Entry 6P70 (X-ray diffraction, 3.05 A resolution); this record covers chains A and C of the 8 polymer chains in the assembly.

# Chain A
Protein: DNA-directed RNA polymerase subunit alpha
Source organism: Thermus thermophilus
Notes: EC 2.7.7.6
UniProtKB: Q9Z9H6 (RPOA_THETH); residues 1-315 here = UniProt positions 1-315
Amino-acid sequence (315 residues; each row starts with the number of its first residue):
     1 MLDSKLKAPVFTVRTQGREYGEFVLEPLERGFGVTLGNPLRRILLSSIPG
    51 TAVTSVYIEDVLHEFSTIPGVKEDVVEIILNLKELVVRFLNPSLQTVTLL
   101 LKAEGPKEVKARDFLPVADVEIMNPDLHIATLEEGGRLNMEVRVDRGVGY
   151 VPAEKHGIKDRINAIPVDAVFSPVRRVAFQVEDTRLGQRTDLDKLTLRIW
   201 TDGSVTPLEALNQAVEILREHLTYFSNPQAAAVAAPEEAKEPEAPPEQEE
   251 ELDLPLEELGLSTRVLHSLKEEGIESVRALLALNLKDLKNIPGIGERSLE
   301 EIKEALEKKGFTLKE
Disordered / not traced: 1-3, 230-315

# Chain C
Protein: DNA-directed RNA polymerase subunit beta
Source organism: Thermus thermophilus
Notes: EC 2.7.7.6
UniProtKB: Q8RQE9 (RPOB_THET8); residue numbers follow UniProt; this construct covers 1-1119
Amino-acid sequence (1119 residues; row label = number of the first residue in the row):
     1 MEIKRFGRIREVIPLPPLTEIQVESYRRALQADVPPEKRENVGIQAAFRE
    51 TFPIEEEDKGKGGLVLDFLEYRLGEPPFPQDECREKDLTYQAPLYARLQL
   101 IHKDTGLIKEDEVFLGHIPLMTEDGSFIINGADRVIVSQIHRSPGVYFTP
   151 DPARPGRYIASIIPLPKRGPWIDLEVEPNGVVSMKVNKRKFPLVLLLRVL
   201 GYDQETLARELGAYGELVQGLMDESVFAMRPEEALIRLFTLLRPGDPPKR
   251 DKAVAYVYGLIADPRRYDLGEAGRYKAEEKLGIRLSGRTLARFEDGEFKD
   301 EVFLPTLRYLFALTAGVPGHEVDDIDHLGNRRIRTVGELMTDQFRVGLAR
   351 LARGVRERMLMGSEDSLTPAKLVNSRPLEAAIREFFSRSQLSQFKDETNP
   401 LSSLRHKRRISALGPGGLTRERAGFDVRDVHRTHYGRICPVETPEGANIG
   451 LITSLAAYARVDELGFIRTPYRRVVGGVVTDEVVYMTATEEDRYTIAQAN
   501 TPLEGNRIAAERVVARRKGEPVIVSPEEVEFMDVSPKQVFSVNTNLIPFL
   551 EHDDANRALMGSNMQTQAVPLIRAQAPVVMTGLEERVVRDSLAALYAEED
   601 GEVAKVDGNRIVVRYEDGRLVEYPLRRFYRSNQGTALDQRPRVVVGQRVR
   651 KGDLLADGPASENGFLALGQNVLVAIMPFDGYNFEDAIVISEELLKRDFY
   701 TSIHIERYEIEARDTKLGPERITRDIPHLSEAALRDLDEEGVVRIGAEVK
   751 PGDILVGRTSFKGESEPTPEERLLRSIFGEKARDVKDTSLRVPPGEGGIV
   801 VRTVRLRRGDPGVELKPGVREVVRVYVAQKRKLQVGDKLANRHGNKGVVA
   851 KILPVEDMPHLPDGTPVDVILNPLGVPSRMNLGQILETHLGLAGYFLGQR
   901 YISPIFDGAKEPEIKELLAQAFEVYFGKRKGEGFGVDKREVEVLRRAEKL
   951 GLVTPGKTPEEQLKELFLQGKVVLYDGRTGEPIEGPIVVGQMFIMKLYHM
  1001 VEDKMHARSTGPYSLITQQPLGGKAQFGGQRFGEMEVWALEAYGAAHTLQ
  1051 EMLTLKSDDIEGRNAAYEAIIKGEDVPEPSVPESFRVLVKELQALALDVQ
  1101 TLDEKDNPVDIFEGLASKR
Disordered / not traced: 57-63, 1119

# How chain A and chain C interact
Contacting residue pairs - 79 pairs, chain A then chain C:
  Glu22(A) - Phe934(C)
  Asn38(A) - Gly977(C)  hydrogen bond (side chain-backbone)
  Asn38(A) - Arg978(C)  hydrogen bond (side chain-backbone)
  Asn38(A) - Thr979(C)  hydrogen bond (side chain-backbone)
  Asn38(A) - Gly980(C)  hydrogen bond (side chain-backbone)
  Arg41(A) - His860(C)  hydrogen bond
  Arg41(A) - Gly864(C)  hydrogen bond (side chain-backbone)
  Arg42(A) - Glu856(C)  hydrogen bond (side chain-backbone)
  Arg42(A) - Asp857(C)  salt bridge
  Arg42(A) - Gly977(C)  hydrogen bond (side chain-backbone)
  Arg42(A) - Arg978(C)
  Ser46(A) - Glu856(C)
  Leu62(A) - Ile745(C)  hydrophobic
  Leu62(A) - Gly746(C)
  His63(A) - Gly746(C)
  His63(A) - Ile799(C)
  His63(A) - Val800(C)
  His63(A) - Val801(C)
  Glu64(A) - Lys830(C)  salt bridge
  Phe65(A) - Phe628(C)
  Phe65(A) - Ile703(C)  hydrophobic
  Phe65(A) - Val801(C)  hydrophobic
  Phe65(A) - Ala828(C)  hydrophobic
  Phe65(A) - Lys830(C)
  Thr67(A) - Gly608(C)
  Thr67(A) - Asn609(C)  hydrogen bond
  Ile68(A) - Asp607(C)
  Pro69(A) - Asp607(C)
  Gly70(A) - Asp607(C)  hydrogen bond (backbone-side chain)
  Val71(A) - Asp607(C)  hydrogen bond (backbone-side chain)
  Val71(A) - Gly608(C)  hydrogen bond (backbone-backbone)
  Lys72(A) - Val606(C)
  Lys72(A) - Gly608(C)
  Lys72(A) - Pro641(C)
  Lys72(A) - Val643(C)  hydrogen bond (side chain-backbone)
  Asp74(A) - Arg627(C)  salt bridge
  Asp74(A) - Arg640(C)
  Leu80(A) - Asp698(C)
  Lys83(A) - Lys696(C)  hydrogen bond (side chain-backbone)
  Lys83(A) - Asp698(C)  salt bridge
  Glu133(A) - Lys605(C)
  Glu133(A) - Val606(C)  hydrogen bond (side chain-backbone)
  Glu133(A) - Asp607(C)
  Glu133(A) - Arg610(C)  salt bridge
  Glu133(A) - Val645(C)
  Tyr150(A) - Glu692(C)
  Tyr150(A) - Leu695(C)
  Tyr150(A) - Lys696(C)
  Tyr150(A) - Lys832(C)
  Ile162(A) - Arg744(C)
  Asn163(A) - Arg744(C)
  Asp168(A) - Asp698(C)
  Asp168(A) - Lys832(C)  salt bridge
  Arg176(A) - Asp863(C)  salt bridge
  Arg176(A) - Gly864(C)
  Arg176(A) - Thr865(C)
  Val177(A) - Gly864(C)
  Ala178(A) - Pro862(C)
  Ala178(A) - Asp863(C)
  Ala178(A) - Gly864(C)
  Phe179(A) - Asp937(C)
  Phe179(A) - Arg939(C)  hydrogen bond (backbone-side chain)
  Gln180(A) - Arg929(C)
  Gln180(A) - Phe934(C)
  Gln180(A) - Gly935(C)  hydrogen bond (side chain-backbone)
  Gln180(A) - Asp937(C)
  Val181(A) - Asp937(C)  hydrogen bond (backbone-side chain)
  Val181(A) - Lys938(C)  hydrogen bond (backbone-backbone)
  Val181(A) - Arg939(C)
  Glu182(A) - Phe934(C)
  Glu182(A) - Gly935(C)  hydrogen bond (side chain-backbone)
  Glu182(A) - Lys938(C)
  Asp183(A) - Lys938(C)
  Asp191(A) - Lys938(C)  salt bridge
  Leu192(A) - Lys938(C)
  Asp193(A) - Lys938(C)  salt bridge
  Thr196(A) - Phe934(C)
  Arg198(A) - Glu932(C)  salt bridge
  Arg198(A) - Phe934(C)
Also at the interface, not in a pair above, chain A (45 interface residues in all): Arg30, Val34, Leu45, Ser66, Val76, Thr131, Glu154, Val170, Trp200
Also at the interface, not in a pair above, chain C (52 interface residues in all): Ile572, Arg573, Arg642, Val644, Gln829, Val855, Val936, Asp976

# Summary
45 residues of chain A and 52 residues of chain C are in contact; the contacts include 20 hydrogen bonds and
10 salt bridges. Polar contacts include Arg42(A)-Asp857(C), Glu64(A)-Lys830(C) and Asp74(A)-Arg627(C).
Here chain A is DNA-directed RNA polymerase subunit alpha and chain C is DNA-directed RNA polymerase subunit
beta, both from Thermus thermophilus. Entry 6P70 (X-ray crystal structure of bacterial RNA polymerase and
pyrBI promoter complex) was determined by X-ray diffraction (same publication as 6OVR, 6OVY, 6OW3, 6OY5, 6OY6,
6OY7 and 6P71).
